Entry 8XUY (electron microscopy, 3.14 A resolution); this record covers chains B and O of the 5 polymer chains in the assembly.

# Chain B
Name: Spike glycoprotein
Organism: Severe acute respiratory syndrome coronavirus 2
UniProt: P0DTC2 (SPIKE_SARS2); aligned to UniProt positions 28-1205 over residues 28-1208 (the alignment contains insertions or deletions, so no single offset holds)
Amino-acid sequence (1235 residues; row label = number of the first residue in the row; note: 3 numbers in that range are skipped by the numbering (no residue carries them; nothing is unmodelled there)):
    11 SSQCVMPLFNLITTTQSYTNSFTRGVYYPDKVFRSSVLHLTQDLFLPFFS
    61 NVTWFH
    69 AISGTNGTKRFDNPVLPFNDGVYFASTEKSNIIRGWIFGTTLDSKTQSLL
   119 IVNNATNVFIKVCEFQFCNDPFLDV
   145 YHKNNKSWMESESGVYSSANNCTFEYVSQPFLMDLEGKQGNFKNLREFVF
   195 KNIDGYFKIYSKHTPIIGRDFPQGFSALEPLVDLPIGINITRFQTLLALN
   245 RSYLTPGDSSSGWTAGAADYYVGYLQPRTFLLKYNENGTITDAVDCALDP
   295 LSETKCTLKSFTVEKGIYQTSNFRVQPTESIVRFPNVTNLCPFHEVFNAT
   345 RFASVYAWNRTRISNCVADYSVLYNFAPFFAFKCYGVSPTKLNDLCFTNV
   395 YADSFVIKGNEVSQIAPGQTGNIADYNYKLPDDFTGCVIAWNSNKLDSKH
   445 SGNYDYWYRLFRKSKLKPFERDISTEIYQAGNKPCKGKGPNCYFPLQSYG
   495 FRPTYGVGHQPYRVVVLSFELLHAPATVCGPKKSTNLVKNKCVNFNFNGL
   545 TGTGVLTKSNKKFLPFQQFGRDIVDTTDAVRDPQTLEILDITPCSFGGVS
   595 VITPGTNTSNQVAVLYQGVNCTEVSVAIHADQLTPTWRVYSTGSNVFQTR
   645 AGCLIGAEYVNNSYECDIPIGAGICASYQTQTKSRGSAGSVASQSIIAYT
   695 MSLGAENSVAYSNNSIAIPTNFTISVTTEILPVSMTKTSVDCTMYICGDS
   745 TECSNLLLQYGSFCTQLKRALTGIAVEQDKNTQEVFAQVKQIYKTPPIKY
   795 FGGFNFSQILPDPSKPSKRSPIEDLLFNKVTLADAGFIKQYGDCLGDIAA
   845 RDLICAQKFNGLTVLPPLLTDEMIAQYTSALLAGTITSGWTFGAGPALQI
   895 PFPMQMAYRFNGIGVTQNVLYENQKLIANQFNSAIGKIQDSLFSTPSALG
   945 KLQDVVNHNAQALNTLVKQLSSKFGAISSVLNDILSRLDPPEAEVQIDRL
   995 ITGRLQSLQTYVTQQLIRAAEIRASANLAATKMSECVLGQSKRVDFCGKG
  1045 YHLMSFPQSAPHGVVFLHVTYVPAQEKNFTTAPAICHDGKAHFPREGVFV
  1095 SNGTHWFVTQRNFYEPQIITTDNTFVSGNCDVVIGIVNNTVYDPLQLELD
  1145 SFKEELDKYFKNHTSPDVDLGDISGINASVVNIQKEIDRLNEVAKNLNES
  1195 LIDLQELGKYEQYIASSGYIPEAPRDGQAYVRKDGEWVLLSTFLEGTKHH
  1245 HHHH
Not modelled in the structure: 11-23, 69-85, 145-153, 178-186, 244-257, 675-686, 826-852, 1138-1248
Sequence notes: expression tag (11-27, 1209-1248); variant Leu-50 (Ser in P0DTC2), Phe-127 (Val in P0DTC2), Asp-142 (Gly in P0DTC2), Ser-157 (Phe in P0DTC2), Gly-158 (Arg in P0DTC2), Ile-211 (Leu212 in P0DTC2), Gly-212 (Val213 in P0DTC2), Phe-215 (Leu216 in P0DTC2), Asn-244 (His245 in P0DTC2), Asp-263 (Ala264 in P0DTC2), Val-331 (Ile332 in P0DTC2), His-338 (Gly339 in P0DTC2), Thr-355 (Lys356 in P0DTC2), Phe-370 (Ser371 in P0DTC2), Pro-372 (Ser373 in P0DTC2), Phe-374 (Ser375 in P0DTC2), Ala-375 (Thr376 in P0DTC2), Lys-402 (Arg403 in P0DTC2), Asn-404 (Asp405 in P0DTC2), Ser-407 (Arg408 in P0DTC2), Asn-416 (Lys417 in P0DTC2), Lys-439 (Asn440 in P0DTC2), His-444 (Val445 in P0DTC2), Ser-445 (Gly446 in P0DTC2), Asp-449 (Asn450 in P0DTC2), Trp-451 (Leu452 in P0DTC2), Lys-459 (Asn460 in P0DTC2), Asn-476 (Ser477 in P0DTC2), Lys-477 (Thr478 in P0DTC2), Lys-480 (Asn481 in P0DTC2), Lys-482 (Glu484 in P0DTC2), Pro-484 (Phe486 in P0DTC2), Arg-496 (Gln498 in P0DTC2), Tyr-499 (Asn501 in P0DTC2), His-503 (Tyr505 in P0DTC2), Lys-552 (Glu554 in P0DTC2), Val-568 (Ala570 in P0DTC2), Gly-612 (Asp614 in P0DTC2), Ser-619 (Pro621 in P0DTC2), Tyr-653 (His655 in P0DTC2), Lys-677 (Asn679 in P0DTC2), Arg-679 (Pro681 in P0DTC2), Lys-762 (Asn764 in P0DTC2), Tyr-794 (Asp796 in P0DTC2), Phe-937 (Ser939 in P0DTC2), His-952 (Gln954 in P0DTC2), Lys-967 (Asn969 in P0DTC2), Leu-1141 (Pro1143 in P0DTC2); engineered mutation Gly-680 (Arg682 in P0DTC2), Ser-681 (Arg683 in P0DTC2), Gly-683 (Arg685 in P0DTC2), Pro-815 (Phe817 in P0DTC2), Pro-890 (Ala892 in P0DTC2), Pro-897 (Ala899 in P0DTC2), Pro-940 (Ala942 in P0DTC2), Pro-984 (Lys986 in P0DTC2), Pro-985 (Val987 in P0DTC2)
Disulfide bonds: Cys-131/Cys-166, Cys-290/Cys-300, Cys-335/Cys-360, Cys-378/Cys-431, Cys-390/Cys-523, Cys-479/Cys-486, Cys-536/Cys-588, Cys-615/Cys-647, Cys-660/Cys-669, Cys-736/Cys-758, Cys-741/Cys-747, Cys-1030/Cys-1041, Cys-1080/Cys-1124
Covalent attachments: N-acetylglucosamine (NAG) linked to Asn-122, Asn-165, Asn-233, Asn-281, Asn-614, Asn-655, Asn-707, Asn-715, Asn-799, Asn-1072, Asn-1096

# Chain O
Name: Processed angiotensin-converting enzyme 2
Organism: Homo sapiens
UniProt: Q9BYF1 (ACE2_HUMAN); numbering as in UniProt (aligned over 19-617)
Amino-acid sequence (608 residues; each row starts with the number of its first residue):
    19 STIEEQAKTFLDKFNHEAEDLFYQSSLASWNYNTNITEENVQNMNNAGDK
    69 WSAFLKEQSTLAQMYPLQEIQNLTVKLQLQALQQNGSSVLSEDKSKRLNT
   119 ILNTMSTIYSTGKVCNPDNPQECLLLEPGLNEIMANSLDYNERLWAWESW
   169 RSEVGKQLRPLYEEYVVLKNEMARANHYEDYGDYWRGDYEVNGVDGYDYS
   219 RGQLIEDVEHTFEEIKPLYEHLHAYVRAKLMNAYPSYISPIGCLPAHLLG
   269 DMWGRFWTNLYSLTVPFGQKPNIDVTDAMVDQAWDAQRIFKEAEKFFVSV
   319 GLPNMTQGFWENSMLTDPGNVQKAVCHPTAWDLGKGDFRILMCTKVTMDD
   369 FLTAHHEMGHIQYDMAYAAQPFLLRNGANEGFHEAVGEIMSLSAATPKHL
   419 KSIGLLSPDFQEDNETEINFLLKQALTIVGTLPFTYMLEKWRWMVFKGEI
   469 PKDQWMKKWWEMKREIVGVVEPVPHDETYCDPASLFHVSNDYSFIRYYTR
   519 TLYQFQFQEALCQAAKHEGPLHKCDISNSTEAGQKLFNMLRLGKSEPWTL
   569 ALENVVGAKNMNVRPLLNYFEPLFTWLKDQNKNSFVGWSTDWSPYADQSG
   619 TKHHHHHH
Not modelled in the structure: 615-626
Sequence notes: expression tag (618-626)
Disulfide bonds: Cys-133/Cys-141, Cys-344/Cys-361, Cys-530/Cys-542
Covalent attachments: N-acetylglucosamine (NAG) linked to Asn-53, Asn-322, Asn-432, Asn-546; glycan linked to Asn-90, Asn-103

# Chain B / chain O interface
Pairs across the interface (27):
  Tyr-448(B) / Asp-38(O)  hydrogen bond
  Tyr-448(B) / Gln-42(O)  hydrogen bond
  Leu-454(B) / His-34(O)
  Phe-455(B) / Asp-30(O)
  Phe-455(B) / Lys-31(O)
  Tyr-472(B) / Thr-27(O)
  Tyr-472(B) / Asp-30(O)  hydrogen bond
  Ala-474(B) / Thr-27(O)  hydrogen bond (backbone-side chain)
  Gly-475(B) / Gln-24(O)
  Asn-476(B) / Gln-24(O)
  Asn-476(B) / Tyr-83(O)
  Lys-482(B) / Lys-31(O)
  Asn-485(B) / Gln-24(O)
  Asn-485(B) / Thr-27(O)
  Asn-485(B) / Tyr-83(O)  hydrogen bond
  Tyr-487(B) / Thr-27(O)
  Tyr-487(B) / Phe-28(O)  hydrogen bond (side chain-backbone)
  Tyr-487(B) / Lys-31(O)
  Phe-488(B) / Lys-31(O)
  Gln-491(B) / His-34(O)  hydrogen bond
  Ser-492(B) / His-34(O)
  Arg-496(B) / Tyr-41(O)
  Arg-496(B) / Leu-45(O)
  Thr-498(B) / Arg-357(O)
  Tyr-499(B) / Tyr-41(O)
  Tyr-499(B) / Lys-353(O)
  His-503(B) / Lys-353(O)
Interface residues without a listed pair, chain B (20 interface residues in all): Tyr-452, Pro-484, Gly-500
Interface residues without a listed pair, chain O (18 interface residues in all): Ser-19, Glu-23, Lys-26, Gln-76, Leu-79

# In short
Chain B and chain O form an interface of 20 and 18 residues respectively; the contacts include 7 hydrogen
bonds. Among the polar pairs are Tyr-448(B)/Asp-38(O), Tyr-448(B)/Gln-42(O) and Tyr-472(B)/Asp-30(O).
N-acetylglucosamine is covalently linked to Asn-122(B), Asn-165(B), Asn-233(B), Asn-281(B), Asn-614(B) and
Asn-655(B) and 5 more.
Here chain B is Spike glycoprotein (Severe acute respiratory syndrome coronavirus 2) and chain O is Processed
angiotensin-converting enzyme 2 (Homo sapiens). Entry 8XUY (Structure of SARS-CoV-2 BA.2.86 spike glycoprotein
in complex with ACE2 (2-up state)) was determined by electron microscopy, deposited together with 8XUZ, 8XV0,
8XV1, 8XVM and 9IU1.
